Entry 4Q9C (X-ray diffraction, 2.80 A resolution); this record covers chain A.

Chain A:
Name: Novel antigen receptor
Source organism: Ginglymostoma cirratum
Notes: fragment: domain C3
Reference sequence: Q90544 (Q90544_GINCI); residue numbers follow UniProt; this construct covers 343-452
Chain sequence (111 residues; numbered 342 to 452; the number before each row is that of its first residue):
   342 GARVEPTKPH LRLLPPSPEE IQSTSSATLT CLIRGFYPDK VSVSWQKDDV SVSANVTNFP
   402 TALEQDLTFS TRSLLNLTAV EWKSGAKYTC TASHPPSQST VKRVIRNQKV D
Unresolved in the structure: 342-344, 450-452
Differences from the reference sequence: expression tag (342)
Disulfide bonds: Cys372-Cys431
Ion coordination: Na+: Thr369, Thr371

In short:
Thr369 and Thr371 form the Na+ site.
Chain A is Novel antigen receptor (Ginglymostoma cirratum); the structure, IgNAR antibody domain C3, was
determined by X-ray diffraction (same publication as 4Q97 and 4Q9B).
